5S55 - chains C and E of the 6 polymer chains in the assembly; structure by X-ray diffraction, 2.30 A resolution.

[Chain C]
Name: Tubulin alpha-1B chain
Source organism: Bos taurus
Reference sequence: P81947 (TBA1B_BOVIN); numbering as in UniProt (aligned over 1-451)
Amino-acid sequence (451 residues; each row starts with the number of its first residue):
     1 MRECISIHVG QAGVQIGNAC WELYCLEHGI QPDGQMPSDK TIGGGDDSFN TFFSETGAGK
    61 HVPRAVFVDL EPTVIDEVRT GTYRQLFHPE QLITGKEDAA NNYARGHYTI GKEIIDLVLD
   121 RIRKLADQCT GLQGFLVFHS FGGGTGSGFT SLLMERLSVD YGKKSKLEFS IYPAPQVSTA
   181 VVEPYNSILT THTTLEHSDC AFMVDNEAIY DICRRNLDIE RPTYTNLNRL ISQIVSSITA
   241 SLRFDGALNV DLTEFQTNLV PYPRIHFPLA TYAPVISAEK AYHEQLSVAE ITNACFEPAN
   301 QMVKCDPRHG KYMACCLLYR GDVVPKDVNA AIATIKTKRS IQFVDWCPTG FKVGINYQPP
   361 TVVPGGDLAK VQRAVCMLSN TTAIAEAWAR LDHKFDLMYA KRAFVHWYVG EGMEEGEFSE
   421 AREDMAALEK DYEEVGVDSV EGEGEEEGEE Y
Disordered / not traced: 441-451
Ion coordination: Ca2+ site 1: Asp39, Thr41, Gly44, Glu55; Ca2+ site 2: Glu284 (shared with 1 residue of chain B)
Residues lining bound ligands:
  - GTP (guanosine-5'-triphosphate): Gly10, Gln11, Ala12, Gln15, Ile16, Asp69, Asp98, Ala99, Ala100, Asn101, Ser140, Gly142, Gly143, Gly144, Thr145, Gly146, Ile171, Pro173, Val177, Ser178, Thr179, Glu183, Asn206, Tyr224, Leu227, Asn228, Ile231
  - WZP (2-methyl-1-[4-(propan-2-yl)piperazin-1-yl]propan-1-one): Trp407, Gly410, Glu411

[Chain E]
Name: Stathmin-4
Source organism: Rattus norvegicus
Reference sequence: P63043 (STMN4_RAT); residues 5-145 here correspond to UniProt positions 49-189 (UniProt number = residue number + 44)
Amino-acid sequence (143 residues; each row starts with the number of its first residue):
     3 MADMEVIELN KCTSGQSFEV ILKPPSFDGV PEFNASLPRR RDPSLEEIQK KLEAAEERRK
    63 YQEAELLKHL AEKREHEREV IQKAIEENNN FIKMAKEKLA QKMESNKENR EAHLAAMLER
   123 LQEKDKHAEE VRKNKELKEE ASR
Disordered / not traced: 3-5, 29-43, 144-145
Construct notes: initiating methionine (3); expression tag (4)
Swiss-Prot annotation at these positions:
  - modified residue: Ser46 (Phosphoserine)
Residues lining bound ligands: WZP (2-methyl-1-[4-(propan-2-yl)piperazin-1-yl]propan-1-one): Arg112, Leu116, Met119

[How chain C and chain E interact]
Pairs across the interface (33):
  His107(C) - Leu101(E)
  His107(C) - Lys104(E)
  His107(C) - Met105(E)
  Tyr108(C) - Lys104(E)
  Tyr108(C) - Met105(E)  hydrophobic
  Tyr108(C) - Asn108(E)
  Thr109(C) - Arg112(E)
  Lys112(C) - Met105(E)
  Glu155(C) - Leu101(E)
  Glu155(C) - Lys104(E)  salt bridge
  Arg156(C) - Leu101(E)
  Ser158(C) - Phe93(E)
  Ser158(C) - Ile94(E)
  Val159(C) - Ile94(E)
  Val159(C) - Ala97(E)  hydrophobic
  Val159(C) - Lys98(E)
  Gly162(C) - Ile94(E)
  Lys163(C) - Asn90(E)
  Lys163(C) - Phe93(E)
  Thr193(C) - Lys104(E)
  Glu196(C) - Phe93(E)
  His197(C) - Phe93(E)
  Val409(C) - His115(E)  hydrogen bond (backbone-side chain)
  Gly410(C) - Arg112(E)
  Gly410(C) - His115(E)
  Glu411(C) - Asn108(E)  hydrogen bond (backbone-side chain)
  Glu411(C) - Arg112(E)  salt bridge
  Gly412(C) - Asn108(E)  hydrogen bond (backbone-side chain)
  Gly412(C) - Asn111(E)  hydrogen bond (backbone-side chain)
  Gly412(C) - Arg112(E)
  Met413(C) - Asn108(E)
  Glu414(C) - Ser107(E)
  Glu414(C) - Asn111(E)  hydrogen bond
Interface residues without a listed pair, chain C (21 interface residues in all): Leu152, Glu417
Interface residues without a listed pair, chain E (14 interface residues in all): Lys100

[In short]
The interface between chain C and chain E involves 21 residues on one side and 14 on the other; the contacts
include 5 hydrogen bonds and 2 salt bridges. Polar contacts include Glu155(C)-Lys104(E), Glu411(C)-Arg112(E)
and Val409(C)-His115(E).
Chain C is Tubulin alpha-1B chain (Bos taurus) and chain E is Stathmin-4 (Rattus norvegicus); the structure,
Tubulin-Z106307058-complex, was determined by X-ray diffraction, deposited together with 5S4L, 5S4M, 5S4N,
5S4O, 5S4P, 5S4Q and 52 further entries.
